Entry 6PBZ (X-ray diffraction, 2.48 A resolution); this record covers chains B and C of the 4 polymer chains in the assembly.

== Chain B (and C) ==
Name: Guanosine-5'-triphosphate, 3'-diphosphate pyrophosphatase
Organism: Escherichia coli (strain K12)
Notes: EC 3.6.1.40; chain C of this document is another copy of the same molecule, construct and numbering; everything in this record applies to it too
UniProt: P25552 (GPPA_ECOLI); residues 1-494 here = UniProt positions 1-494
Sequence (494 residues; numbered 1 to 494; the number before each row is that of its first residue):
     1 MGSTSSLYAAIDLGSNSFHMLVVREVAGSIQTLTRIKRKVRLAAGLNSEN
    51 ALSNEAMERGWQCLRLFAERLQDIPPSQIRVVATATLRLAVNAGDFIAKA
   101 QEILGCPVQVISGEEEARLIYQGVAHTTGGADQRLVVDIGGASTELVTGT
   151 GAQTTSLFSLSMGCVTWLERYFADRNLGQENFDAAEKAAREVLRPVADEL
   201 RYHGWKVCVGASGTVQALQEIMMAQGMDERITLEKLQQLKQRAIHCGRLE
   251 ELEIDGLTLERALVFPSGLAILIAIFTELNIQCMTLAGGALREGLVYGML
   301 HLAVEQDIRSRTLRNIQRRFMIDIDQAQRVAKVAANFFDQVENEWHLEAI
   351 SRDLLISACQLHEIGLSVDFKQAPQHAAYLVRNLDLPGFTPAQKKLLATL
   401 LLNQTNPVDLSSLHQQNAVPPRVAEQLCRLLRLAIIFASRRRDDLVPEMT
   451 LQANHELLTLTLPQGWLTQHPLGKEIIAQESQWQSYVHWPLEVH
Disordered / not traced: 1-5, 26-28, 303-305 (chain C: 1-5, 174-176, 249-257)

== Interface between chain B and chain C ==
Contacting residue pairs (15; chain B residue first):
  K39(B) with R242(C); H245(C)
  R41(B) with L177(C); I244(C), hydrogen bond (side chain-backbone); C246(C); G247(C), hydrogen bond (side chain-backbone)
  A44(B) with R248(C)
  R248(B) with R41(C); A44(C)
  E250(B) with L259(C); E260(C); L263(C)
  E251(B) with K39(C), salt bridge
  L252(B) with L259(C)
  E253(B) with L259(C)
Also at the interface, not in a pair above, chain B (10 interface residues in all): L249, A262

== Summary ==
The interface between chain B and chain C involves 10 residues on one side and 13 on the other; the contacts
include 2 hydrogen bonds and 1 salt bridge. Polar contacts include E251(B)-K39(C), R41(B)-I244(C) and
R41(B)-G247(C).
Both chains are Guanosine-5'-triphosphate, 3'-diphosphate pyrophosphatase (Escherichia coli (strain K12)).
Entry 6PBZ (Crystal structure of Escherichia coli GppA) was determined by X-ray diffraction together with
6PC0, 6PC1 and 6PC3 from the same study.
